Entry 8PT6 (electron microscopy, 3.03 A resolution); this record covers chains C and S of the 6 polymer chains in the assembly.

== Chain C ==
Protein: RNA-dependent RNA polymerase
Source organism: Tilapia lake virus
UniProtKB: A0A7G3S745 (A0A7G3S745_9VIRU); residues 1-457 here = UniProt positions 1-457
Amino-acid sequence (478 residues; numbered 1 to 478; the number before each row is that of its first residue):
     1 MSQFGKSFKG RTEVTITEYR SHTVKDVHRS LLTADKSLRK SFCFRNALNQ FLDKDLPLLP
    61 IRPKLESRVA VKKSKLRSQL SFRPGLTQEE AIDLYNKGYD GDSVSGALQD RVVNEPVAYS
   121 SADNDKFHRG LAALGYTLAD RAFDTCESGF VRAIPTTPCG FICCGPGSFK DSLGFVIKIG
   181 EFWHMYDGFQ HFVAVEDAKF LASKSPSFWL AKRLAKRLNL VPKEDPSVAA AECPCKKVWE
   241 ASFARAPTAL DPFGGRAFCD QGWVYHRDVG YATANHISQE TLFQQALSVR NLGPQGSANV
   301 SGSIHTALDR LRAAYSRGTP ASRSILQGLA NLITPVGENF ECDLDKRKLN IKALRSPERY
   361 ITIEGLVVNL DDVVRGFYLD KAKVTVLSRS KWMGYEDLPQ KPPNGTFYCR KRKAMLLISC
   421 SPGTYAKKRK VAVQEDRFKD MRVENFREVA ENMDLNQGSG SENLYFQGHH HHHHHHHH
Unresolved in the structure: 271-380, 421-478
Construct notes: conflict Lys391 (Arg in A0A7G3S745); expression tag (458-478)
Metal / ion sites: Zn2+ site 1: Cys146, Cys159, Cys163, Cys164; Zn2+ site 2: His184, His191, Cys233, Cys235

== Chain S ==
Molecule: 5' vRNA end - vRNA loop
Sequence (40 nucleotides; row label = number of the first residue in the row; numbers below 1 keep their minus sign (G-24 is residue -24)):
   -24 GCAAAUCUUU CUCACGUCCU GACUUGUGAG UAAAAUUUGG
Unresolved in the structure: -24 to 0

== Chain C / chain S interface ==
Residue-residue contacts (9; chain C residue first):
  Val27(C) with U11(S), hydrogen bond to the base
  His28(C) with U11(S), base contact
  Arg29(C) with U11(S), hydrogen bond to the base; U12(S), base contact; U13(S), hydrogen bond to the sugar
  Leu31(C) with U11(S), base contact; U12(S), base contact
  Thr33(C) with U11(S), hydrogen bond to the phosphate
  Lys36(C) with A10(S), hydrogen bond to the sugar
Also at the interface, not in a pair above, chain S (5 interface residues in all): G14

== Summary ==
The interface between chain C and chain S involves 6 residues on one side and 5 on the other, with 5 hydrogen
bonds. Polar contacts include Val27(C)-U11(S), Arg29(C)-U11(S) and Arg29(C)-U13(S). Cys146(C), Cys159(C),
Cys163(C) and Cys164(C) coordinate Zn2+ site 1.
Chain C is RNA-dependent RNA polymerase (Tilapia lake virus) and chain S is 5' vRNA end - vRNA loop; the
structure, Tilapia Lake Virus polymerase in vRNA initiation state (replicase conformation), was determined by
electron microscopy (same publication as 8PSN, 8PSO, 8PSQ, 8PSS, 8PSU, 8PSX and 6 further entries).
